1PI6 - chain A; structure by X-ray diffraction, 2.50 A resolution.

Chain A:
Protein: Actin interacting protein 1
Organism: Saccharomyces cerevisiae
Reference sequence: P46680 (AIP1_YEAST); residues 1-615 here = UniProt positions 1-615
Chain sequence (615 residues; numbered 1 to 615; the number before each row is that of its first residue):
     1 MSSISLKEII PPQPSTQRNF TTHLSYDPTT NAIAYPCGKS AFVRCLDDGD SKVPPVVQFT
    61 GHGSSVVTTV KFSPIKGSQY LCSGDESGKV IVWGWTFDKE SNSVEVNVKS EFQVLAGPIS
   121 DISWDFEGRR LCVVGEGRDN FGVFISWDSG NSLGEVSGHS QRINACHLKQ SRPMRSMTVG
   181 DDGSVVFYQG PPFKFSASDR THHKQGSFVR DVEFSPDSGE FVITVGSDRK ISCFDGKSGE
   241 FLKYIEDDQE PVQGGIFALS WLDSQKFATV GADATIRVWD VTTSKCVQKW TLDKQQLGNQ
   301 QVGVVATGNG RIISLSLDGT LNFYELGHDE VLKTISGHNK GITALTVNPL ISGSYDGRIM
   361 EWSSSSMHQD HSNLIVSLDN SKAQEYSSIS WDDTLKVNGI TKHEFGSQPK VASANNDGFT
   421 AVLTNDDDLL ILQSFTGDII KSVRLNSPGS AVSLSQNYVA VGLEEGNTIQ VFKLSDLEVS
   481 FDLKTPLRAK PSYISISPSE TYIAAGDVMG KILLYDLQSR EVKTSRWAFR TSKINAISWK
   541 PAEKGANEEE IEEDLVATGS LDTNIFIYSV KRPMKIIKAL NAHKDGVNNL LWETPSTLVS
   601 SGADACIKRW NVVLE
Not modelled in the structure: 1, 544-549, 614-615
Construct notes: engineered mutation Arg530 (His in P46680)
Disulfide bonds: Cys132-Cys166
Ion coordination: Zn2+: His328, His368, Asp370

Summary:
His328, His368 and Asp370 form the Zn2+ site.
Chain A is Actin interacting protein 1 (Saccharomyces cerevisiae); the structure, YEAST ACTIN INTERACTING
PROTEIN 1 (Aip1), ORTHORHOMBIC CRYSTAL FORM, was determined by X-ray diffraction, deposited together with
1PGU.
